4Z2M - chains B and G of the 5 polymer chains in the assembly; structure by X-ray diffraction, 2.98 A resolution.

== Chain B ==
Molecule: FACT complex subunit SPT16
From: Homo sapiens
UniProtKB: Q9Y5B9 (SP16H_HUMAN); numbering as in UniProt (aligned over 644-930)
Sequence (287 residues; numbered 644 to 930; the number before each row is that of its first residue):
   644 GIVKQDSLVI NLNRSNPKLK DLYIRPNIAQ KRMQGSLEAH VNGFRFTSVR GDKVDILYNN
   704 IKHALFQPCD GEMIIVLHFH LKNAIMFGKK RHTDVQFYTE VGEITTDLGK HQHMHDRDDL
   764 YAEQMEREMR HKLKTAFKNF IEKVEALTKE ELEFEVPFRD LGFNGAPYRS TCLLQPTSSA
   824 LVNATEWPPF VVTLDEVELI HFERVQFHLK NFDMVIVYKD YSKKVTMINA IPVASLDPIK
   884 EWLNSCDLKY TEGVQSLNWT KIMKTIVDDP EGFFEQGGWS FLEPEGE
Disordered / not traced: 644-645, 751-760, 927-930
What the authors report for this chain:
  - conformationally variable residues (side-chain flip): Leu852

== Chain G ==
Molecule: Histone H3.1
From: Homo sapiens
UniProtKB: P68431 (H31_HUMAN); residues 34-135 here correspond to UniProt positions 35-136 (UniProt number = residue number + 1)
Sequence (102 residues; numbered 34 to 135; the number before each row is that of its first residue):
    34 GVKKPHRYRP GTVALREIRR YQKSTELLIR KLPFQRLVRE IAQDFKTDLR FQSSAVMALQ
    94 EACEAYLVGL FEDTNLCAIH AKRVTIMPKD IQLARRIRGE RA
Disordered / not traced: 34-57, 135
What the authors report for this chain:
  - mutagenesis - E105A/K122A/R129A: decreased binding to hMid-AID

== Interface between chain B and chain G ==
Contacting residue pairs (7):
  Ile747(B) with Thr118(G)
  Ser813(B) with Lys122(G), hydrogen bond
  Thr814(B) with Lys122(G), hydrogen bond (backbone-side chain)
  Glu829(B) with Lys122(G), salt bridge
  Asn854(B) with Arg129(G), hydrogen bond
  Ala873(B) with Arg129(G), hydrogen bond (backbone-side chain)
  Pro875(B) with Arg129(G)
Interface residues without a listed pair, chain B (10 interface residues in all): Cys815, Lys853, Ile874
Interface residues without a listed pair, chain G (4 interface residues in all): Ile130
From the paper, about this interface:
  - interface residues, chain B: Lys853(B), Asn854(B)
  - interface residues, chain G: Lys122(G), Arg129(G)

== Overview ==
The interface between chain B and chain G involves 10 residues on one side and 4 on the other; the contacts
include 4 hydrogen bonds and 1 salt bridge. Among the polar pairs are Glu829(B)-Lys122(G), Ser813(B)-Lys122(G)
and Thr814(B)-Lys122(G). The paper reports that E105A/K122A/R129A of chain G reduce binding to hMid-AID;
interface residues Lys853(B), Asn854(B) and Lys122(G) among others.
Chain B is FACT complex subunit SPT16 and chain G is Histone H3.1, both from Homo sapiens; the structure,
Crystal structure of human SPT16 Mid-AID/H3-H4 tetramer FACT Histone complex, was determined by X-ray
diffraction together with 4Z2N from the same study.
